PDB entry 1V4W | X-ray diffraction, 1.70 A resolution | chains A and C of the 4 polymer chains in the assembly

Chain A (and C):
Molecule: hemoglobin alpha chain
Organism: Thunnus thynnus
Notes: chain C of this document is another copy of the same molecule, construct and numbering; everything in this record applies to it too
UniProt: Q8AYM0 (Q8AYM0_THUTH); residues 1-143 here correspond to UniProt positions 2-144 (UniProt number = residue number + 1)
Sequence (144 residues; row label = number of the first residue in the row; numbering starts at 0):
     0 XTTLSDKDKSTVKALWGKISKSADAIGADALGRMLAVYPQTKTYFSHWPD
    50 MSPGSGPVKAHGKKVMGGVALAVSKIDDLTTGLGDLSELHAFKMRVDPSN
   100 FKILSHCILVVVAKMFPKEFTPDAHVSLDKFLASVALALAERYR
Modified positions: ACE (acetyl group) at position 0
Metal / ion sites: heme Fe near H89 (its only coordinating residue here)
Residues lining bound ligands: heme (HEM): M33, T40, Y43, F44, H46, W47, H60, K63, V64, G67, V68, L85, L88, H89, M93, V95, N99, F100, L103, V134, L138

Chain A / chain C interface:
Pairs across the interface (17):
  ACE_0(A) - L136(C)
  T1(A) - L136(C)
  T1(A) - A139(C)
  T1(A) - E140(C)
  T2(A) - E140(C)  hydrogen bond (backbone-side chain)
  D128(A) - R143(C)  salt bridge
  K129(A) - R143(C)  hydrogen bond (side chain-backbone)
  L136(A) - ACE_0(C)
  L136(A) - T1(C)
  L136(A) - L136(C)  hydrophobic
  A139(A) - T1(C)
  E140(A) - ACE_0(C)
  E140(A) - T1(C)
  E140(A) - T2(C)  hydrogen bond
  R143(A) - V125(C)
  R143(A) - D128(C)  salt bridge
  R143(A) - K129(C)  hydrogen bond (backbone-side chain)
Other interface residues (no listed pair), chain A (11 interface residues in all): T79, V125

Summary:
11 residues of chain A face 10 of chain C across their interface, with 4 hydrogen bonds and 2 salt bridges.
Among the polar pairs are D128(A)-R143(C), T2(A)-E140(C) and K129(A)-R143(C). Ligands of chain A: heme.
Chain A and chain C are both hemoglobin alpha chain (Thunnus thynnus); the structure, Crystal structure of
bluefin tuna hemoglobin deoxy form at pH7.5, was determined by X-ray diffraction, deposited together with 1V4U
and 1V4X.
